PDB entry 6R5C | X-ray diffraction, 1.88 A resolution | chains A and C

# Chain A
Molecule: Pro-Pro endopeptidase
Organism: Peptoclostridium difficile
Notes: EC 3.4.24.89
UniProtKB: Q183R7 (PPEP1_PEPD6); residues 27-220 here = UniProt positions 27-220
Sequence (198 residues; each row starts with the number of its first residue):
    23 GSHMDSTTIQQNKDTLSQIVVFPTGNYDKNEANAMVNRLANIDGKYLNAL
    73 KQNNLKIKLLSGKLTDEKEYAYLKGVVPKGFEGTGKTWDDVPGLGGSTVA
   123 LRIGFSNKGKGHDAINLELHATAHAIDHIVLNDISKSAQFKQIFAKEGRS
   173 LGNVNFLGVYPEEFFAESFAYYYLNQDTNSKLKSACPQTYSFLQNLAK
Disordered / not traced: 23-27
Sequence notes: expression tag (23-26); engineered mutation Phe103 (Trp in Q183R7), Ala143 (Glu in Q183R7), Phe178 (Tyr in Q183R7)
Ion coordination: Zn2+: His142, His146, Glu185 (shared with Pro4(C) of chain C)
Reported in the primary citation:
  - specificity-determining residues: Val113 (proposed by the authors, not directly observed)
  - mutagenesis - K101A, K101E, K101E/E184K, E184K: decreased catalytic activity
  - mutagenesis - K101R: unchanged catalytic activity
  - mutagenesis - E184A: decreased catalytic activity on Abz-PP-Dnp
  - mutagenesis - E184A: decreased catalytic activity on Abz-AP-Dnp
  - mutagenesis - E184A: decreased catalytic activity on Abz-PA-Dnp
  - catalytic residues: Lys101 (proposed by the authors, not directly observed)

# Chain C
Molecule: Ace-glu-val-asn-pro-pro-val-lpd
Sequence (8 residues; each row starts with the number of its first residue; numbering starts at 0):
     0 XEVNPPVX
Modified residues: ACE (acetyl group) at position 0; LPD (L-prolinamide) at position 7
Ion coordination: Zn2+: Pro4 (shared with His142(A), His146(A), Glu185(A) of chain A)

# Interface between chain A and chain C
Residue-residue contacts - 44 pairs, chain A then chain C:
  Tyr94(A) - Val2(C)
  Pro100(A) - Pro4(C)  hydrophobic
  Lys101(A) - Asn3(C)  hydrogen bond
  Lys101(A) - Pro4(C)
  Gly102(A) - LPD_7(C)
  Phe103(A) - Pro4(C)  hydrophobic
  Phe103(A) - Pro5(C)
  Phe103(A) - LPD_7(C)
  Trp110(A) - Asn3(C)
  Trp110(A) - Pro4(C)  hydrophobic
  Val113(A) - Pro5(C)
  Gly115(A) - Pro5(C)
  Leu116(A) - Val2(C)  hydrophobic
  Leu116(A) - Asn3(C)
  Gly117(A) - Val2(C)
  Gly117(A) - Asn3(C)  hydrogen bond (backbone-backbone)
  Gly118(A) - Glu1(C)
  Gly118(A) - Asn3(C)
  Ser119(A) - ACE_0(C)
  Ser119(A) - Glu1(C)  hydrogen bond (backbone-backbone)
  His134(A) - Pro5(C)
  His134(A) - Val6(C)
  His134(A) - LPD_7(C)
  Asp135(A) - Val6(C)  hydrogen bond (backbone-backbone)
  Asp135(A) - LPD_7(C)
  Ala136(A) - Val6(C)
  Leu139(A) - Pro5(C)  hydrophobic
  His142(A) - Pro4(C)  hydrogen bond (side chain-backbone)
  His142(A) - Pro5(C)
  His142(A) - Val6(C)
  His146(A) - Asn3(C)
  His146(A) - Pro4(C)
  His150(A) - Glu1(C)  salt bridge
  Asp155(A) - Glu1(C)
  Lys158(A) - Glu1(C)  salt bridge
  Asn175(A) - Val6(C)
  Phe178(A) - Pro5(C)
  Phe178(A) - Val6(C)  hydrophobic
  Phe178(A) - LPD_7(C)
  Leu179(A) - Val6(C)  hydrophobic
  Glu184(A) - Asn3(C)
  Glu185(A) - Asn3(C)
  Glu185(A) - Pro4(C)
  Glu189(A) - Val6(C)
Interface residues without a listed pair, chain A (31 interface residues in all): Leu95, Thr106, Pro114, Thr120

# Summary
31 residues of chain A and 8 residues of chain C are in contact; the contacts include 5 hydrogen bonds and 2
salt bridges. Polar pairs include His150(A)-Glu1(C), Lys158(A)-Glu1(C) and Lys101(A)-Asn3(C). The paper
reports the catalytic residue Lys101(A); K101A, K101E and K101E/E184K of chain A, among others, reduce
catalytic activity; 6 substitutions were tested in all.
Here chain A is Pro-Pro endopeptidase (Peptoclostridium difficile) and chain C is
Ace-glu-val-asn-pro-pro-val-lpd. Entry 6R5C (Crystal structure of PPEP-1(W103F/E143A/Y178F) in complex with
substrate peptide Ac-EVNPPVP-CONH2) was determined by X-ray diffraction together with 6R4W, 6R4X, 6R4Z, 6R50,
6R51, 6R57, 6R59 and 6R5B from the same study.
